4CMY - chains L and U of the 24 polymer chains in the assembly; structure by X-ray diffraction, 2.59 A resolution.

[Chain L (and U)]
Name: Ferritin
From: Chlorobaculum tepidum
Notes: chain U of this document is another copy of the same molecule, construct and numbering; everything in this record applies to it too
UniProtKB: Q8KBP5 (Q8KBP5_CHLTE); residue numbers follow UniProt; this construct covers 1-203
Amino-acid sequence (203 residues; each row starts with the number of its first residue):
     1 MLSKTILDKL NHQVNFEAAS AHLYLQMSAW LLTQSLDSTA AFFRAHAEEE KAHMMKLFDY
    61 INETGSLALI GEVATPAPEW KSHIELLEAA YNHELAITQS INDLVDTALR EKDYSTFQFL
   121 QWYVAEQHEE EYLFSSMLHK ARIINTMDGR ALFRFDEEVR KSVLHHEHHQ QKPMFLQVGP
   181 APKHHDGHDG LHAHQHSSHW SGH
Unresolved in the structure: 164-203 (chain U: 165-203)
Metal / ion sites: Fe ion site 1: E17, E50, H53; Fe ion site 2: E50, E94, E130

[Chain L / chain U interface]
Contacting residue pairs (36; chain L residue first):
  T33(L) with H139(U)
  Q34(L) with I143(U)
  S35(L) with H139(U), hydrogen bond; K140(U); I143(U); F153(U)
  L36(L) with L152(U); D156(U)
  D37(L) with K140(U), salt bridge; D156(U)
  S38(L) with D156(U), hydrogen bond (backbone-side chain); V159(U); R160(U)
  T39(L) with F155(U); D156(U), hydrogen bond; V159(U)
  F42(L) with V163(U), hydrophobic
  H83(L) with L152(U); F155(U)
  L87(L) with F155(U), hydrophobic
  M137(L) with F155(U)
  K140(L) with E158(U)
  A141(L) with F155(U), hydrophobic
  I144(L) with A151(U); R154(U); F155(U); E158(U)
  R150(L) with M147(U); A151(U); R154(U), hydrogen bond (backbone-side chain)
  F153(L) with R154(U); E158(U)
  R154(L) with R154(U)
  E157(L) with R154(U), salt bridge; K161(U), salt bridge
  R160(L) with K161(U)
Also at the interface, not in a pair above, chain U (17 interface residues in all): E157, L164

[Overview]
19 residues of chain L face 17 of chain U across their interface, with 4 hydrogen bonds and 3 salt bridges.
Among the polar pairs are D37(L)-K140(U), E157(L)-R154(U) and E157(L)-K161(U). E17(L), E50(L) and H53(L)
coordinate Fe ion site 1.
Both chains are Ferritin (Chlorobaculum tepidum). Entry 4CMY (Chlorobium tepidum Ferritin) was determined by
X-ray diffraction.
